PDB entry 9NAB | electron microscopy, 2.54 A resolution | chains A and B of the 4 polymer chains in the assembly

Chain A:
Molecule: Integrin beta-1
From: Homo sapiens
UniProtKB: P05556 (ITB1_HUMAN); residues 21-465 here = UniProt positions 21-465
Chain sequence (498 residues; each row starts with the number of its first residue):
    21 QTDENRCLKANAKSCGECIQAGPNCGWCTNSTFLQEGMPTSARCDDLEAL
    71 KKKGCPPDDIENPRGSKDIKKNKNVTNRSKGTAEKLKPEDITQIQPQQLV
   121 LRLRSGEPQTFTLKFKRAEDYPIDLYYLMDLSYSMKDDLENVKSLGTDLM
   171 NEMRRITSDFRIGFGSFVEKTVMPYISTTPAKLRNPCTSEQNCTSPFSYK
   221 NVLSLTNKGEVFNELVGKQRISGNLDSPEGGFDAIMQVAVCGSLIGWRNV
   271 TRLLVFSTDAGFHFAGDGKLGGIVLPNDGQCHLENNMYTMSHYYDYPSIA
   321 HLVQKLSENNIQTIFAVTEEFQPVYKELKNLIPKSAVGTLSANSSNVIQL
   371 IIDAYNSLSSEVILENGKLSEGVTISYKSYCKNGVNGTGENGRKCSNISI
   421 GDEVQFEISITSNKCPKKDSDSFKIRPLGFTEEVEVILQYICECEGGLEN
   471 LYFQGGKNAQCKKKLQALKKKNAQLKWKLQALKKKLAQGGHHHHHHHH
Not modelled in the structure: 21-84, 98-110, 434-439, 461-518
Disulfide bonds: Cys207-Cys213, Cys261-Cys301, Cys401-Cys415
Differences from the reference sequence: expression tag (466-518)

Chain B:
Molecule: Human Integrin alpha 5
From: Homo sapiens
Chain sequence (694 residues; numbered 42 to 735; the number before each row is that of its first residue):
    42 FNLDAEAPAVLSGPPGSFFGFSVEFYRPGTDGVSVLVGAPKANTSQPGVL
    92 QGGAVYLCPWGASPTQCTPIEFDSKGSRLLESSLSSSEGEEPVEYKSLQW
   142 FGATVRAHGSSILACAPLYSWRTEKEPLSDPVGTCYLSTDNFTRILEYAP
   192 CRSDFSWAAGQGYCQGGFSAEFTKTGRVVLGGPGSYFWQGQILSATQEQI
   242 AESYYPEYLINLVQGQLQTRQASSIYDDSYLGYSVAVGEFSGDDTEDFVA
   292 GVPKGNLTYGYVTILNGSDIRSLYNFSGEQMASYFGYAVAATDVNGDGLD
   342 DLLVGAPLLMDRTPDGRPQEVGRVYVYLQHPAGIEPTPTLTLTGHDEFGR
   392 FGSSLTPLGDLDQDGYNDVAIGAPFGGETQQGVVFVFPGGPGGLGSKPSQ
   442 VLQPLWAASHTPDFFGSALRGGRDLDGNGYPDLIVGSFGVDKAVVYRGRP
   492 IVSASASLTIFPAMFNPEERSCSLEGNPVACINLSFCLNASGKHVADSIG
   542 FTVELQLDWQKQKGGVRRALFLASRQATLTQTLLIQNGAREDCREMKIYL
   592 RNESEFRDKLSPIHIALNFSLDPQAPVDSHGLRPALHYQSKSRIEDKAQI
   642 LLDCGEDNICVPDLQLEVFGEQNGGLENLYFQGGENAQCEKELQALEKEN
   692 AQLEWELQALEKELAQWSHPQFEKGGGSGGGSGGSAWSHPQFEK
Not modelled in the structure: 42-47, 70-73, 100-106, 123-130, 490-735
Disulfide bonds: Cys99-Cys108, Cys156-Cys176, Cys192-Cys205

How chain A and chain B interact:
Pairs across the interface - 71 pairs, chain A then chain B:
  Met193(A) - Leu159(B)  hydrophobic
  Met193(A) - Ser161(B)
  Met193(A) - Ser170(B)  hydrogen bond
  Met193(A) - Pro172(B)
  Pro194(A) - Gln206(B)
  Pro194(A) - Trp229(B)
  Ser197(A) - Tyr204(B)
  Thr198(A) - Ser170(B)  hydrogen bond
  Thr199(A) - Ser170(B)
  Leu245(A) - Tyr204(B)
  Leu245(A) - Trp229(B)  hydrophobic
  Asp246(A) - Trp229(B)
  Ser247(A) - Asp269(B)
  Pro248(A) - Asp269(B)
  Pro248(A) - Lys295(B)
  Phe282(A) - Met322(B)  hydrophobic
  His283(A) - Tyr271(B)
  Phe284(A) - Lys295(B)
  Phe284(A) - Ala323(B)
  Phe284(A) - Tyr325(B)  hydrophobic
  Phe284(A) - Leu349(B)  hydrophobic
  Ala285(A) - Tyr325(B)
  Ala285(A) - Leu349(B)
  Ala285(A) - Arg391(B)
  Gly286(A) - Tyr274(B)  hydrogen bond (backbone-side chain)
  Gly286(A) - Tyr325(B)  hydrogen bond (backbone-side chain)
  Gly286(A) - Tyr328(B)
  Asp287(A) - Tyr271(B)
  Asp287(A) - Lys295(B)  salt bridge
  Asp287(A) - Tyr325(B)  hydrogen bond
  Lys289(A) - Phe209(B)
  Lys289(A) - Tyr274(B)
  Lys289(A) - Tyr328(B)
  Leu290(A) - Leu159(B)
  Leu290(A) - Gln206(B)  hydrogen bond (backbone-side chain)
  Leu290(A) - Phe209(B)  hydrophobic
  Leu290(A) - Trp229(B)
  Leu290(A) - Tyr271(B)
  Leu290(A) - Tyr274(B)  hydrophobic
  Gly291(A) - Leu159(B)
  Gly292(A) - Trp141(B)
  Val294(A) - Phe62(B)  hydrophobic
  Val294(A) - Phe455(B)
  Val294(A) - Phe479(B)  hydrophobic
  Leu295(A) - Pro453(B)  hydrophobic
  Leu295(A) - Phe455(B)  hydrophobic
  Pro296(A) - Arg391(B)
  Pro296(A) - Phe416(B)  hydrophobic
  Ser318(A) - Leu349(B)
  Ile319(A) - Met351(B)  hydrophobic
  Ala320(A) - Met351(B)  hydrophobic
  Ala320(A) - Glu361(B)
  Ala320(A) - Phe389(B)  hydrophobic
  Val323(A) - Met351(B)  hydrophobic
  Val323(A) - Pro359(B)  hydrophobic
  Pro343(A) - Leu298(B)
  Val344(A) - Met322(B)
  Glu347(A) - Tyr300(B)
  Glu347(A) - Met322(B)
  Leu348(A) - Met322(B)  hydrogen bond (backbone-side chain)
  Leu351(A) - Gln321(B)
  Leu351(A) - Met351(B)  hydrophobic
  Leu351(A) - Arg353(B)  hydrogen bond (backbone-side chain)
  Ile352(A) - Arg353(B)
  Pro353(A) - Arg353(B)
  Asn386(A) - Asp356(B)
  Gly387(A) - Arg358(B)
  Lys388(A) - Arg358(B)
  Leu389(A) - Asp356(B)
  Ser390(A) - Asp356(B)
  Arg413(A) - Asp356(B)  hydrogen bond (side chain-backbone)
Interface residues without a listed pair, chain A (45 interface residues in all): Tyr313, His321, Asn350, Glu385, Val393, Glu410
Interface residues without a listed pair, chain B (40 interface residues in all): Leu169, Pro224, Thr299, Gly357, His451, Ser458

In short:
45 residues of chain A and 40 residues of chain B are in contact, with 9 hydrogen bonds and 1 salt bridge.
Among the polar pairs are Asp287(A)-Lys295(B), Met193(A)-Ser170(B) and Thr198(A)-Ser170(B).
Chain A is Integrin beta-1 and chain B is Human Integrin alpha 5, both from Homo sapiens; the structure,
Cryo-EM structure of the alpha5beta1 integrin headpiece with OS2966 Fab, was determined by electron
microscopy.
